6W77 - chains A and H of the 18 polymer chains in the assembly; structure by electron microscopy, 3.60 A resolution.

== Chain A ==
Molecule: 1542-nt RNA strand
Organism: Escherichia coli (strain K12)
Sequence (1542 nucleotides; row label = number of the first residue in the row):
     1 AAAUUGAAGAGUUUGAUCAUGGCUCAGAUUGAACGCUGGCGGCAGGCCUA
    51 ACACAUGCAAGUCGAACGGUAACAGGAAGAAGCUUGCUUCUUUGCUGACG
   101 AGUGGCGGACGGGUGAGUAAUGUCUGGGAAACUGCCUGAUGGAGGGGGAU
   151 AACUACUGGAAACGGUAGCUAAUACCGCAUAACGUCGCAAGACCAAAGAG
   201 GGGGACCUUCGGGCCUCUUGCCAUCGGAUGUGCCCAGAUGGGAUUAGCUA
   251 GUAGGUGGGGUAACGGCUCACCUAGGCGACGAUCCCUAGCUGGUCUGAGA
   301 GGAUGACCAGCCACACUGGAACUGAGACACGGUCCAGACUCCUACGGGAG
   351 GCAGCAGUGGGGAAUAUUGCACAAUGGGCGCAAGCCUGAUGCAGCCAUGC
   401 CGCGUGUAUGAAGAAGGCCUUCGGGUUGUAAAGUACUUUCAGCGGGGAGG
   451 AAGGGAGUAAAGUUAAUACCUUUGCUCAUUGACGUUACCCGCAGAAGAAG
   501 CACCGGCUAACUCCGUGCCAGCAGCCGCGGUAAUACGGAGGGUGCAAGCG
   551 UUAAUCGGAAUUACUGGGCGUAAAGCGCACGCAGGCGGUUUGUUAAGUCA
   601 GAUGUGAAAUCCCCGGGCUCAACCUGGGAACUGCAUCUGAUACUGGCAAG
   651 CUUGAGUCUCGUAGAGGGGGGUAGAAUUCCAGGUGUAGCGGUGAAAUGCG
   701 UAGAGAUCUGGAGGAAUACCGGUGGCGAAGGCGGCCCCCUGGACGAAGAC
   751 UGACGCUCAGGUGCGAAAGCGUGGGGAGCAAACAGGAUUAGAUACCCUGG
   801 UAGUCCACGCCGUAAACGAUGUCGACUUGGAGGUUGUGCCCUUGAGGCGU
   851 GGCUUCCGGAGCUAACGCGUUAAGUCGACCGCCUGGGGAGUACGGCCGCA
   901 AGGUUAAAACUCAAAUGAAUUGACGGGGGCCCGCACAAGCGGUGGAGCAU
   951 GUGGUUUAAUUCGAUGCAACGCGAAGAACCUUACCUGGUCUUGACAUCCA
  1001 CGGAAGUUUUCAGAGAUGAGAAUGUGCCUUCGGGAACCGUGAGACAGGUG
  1051 CUGCAUGGCUGUCGUCAGCUCGUGUUGUGAAAUGUUGGGUUAAGUCCCGC
  1101 AACGAGCGCAACCCUUAUCCUUUGUUGCCAGCGGUCCGGCCGGGAACUCA
  1151 AAGGAGACUGCCAGUGAUAAACUGGAGGAAGGUGGGGAUGACGUCAAGUC
  1201 AUCAUGGCCCUUACGACCAGGGCUACACACGUGCUACAAUGGCGCAUACA
  1251 AAGAGAAGCGACCUCGCGAGAGCAAGCGGACCUCAUAAAGUGCGUCGUAG
  1301 UCCGGAUUGGAGUCUGCAACUCGACUCCAUGAAGUCGGAAUCGCUAGUAA
  1351 UCGUGGAUCAGAAUGCCACGGUGAAUACGUUCCCGGGCCUUGUACACACC
  1401 GCCCGUCACACCAUGGGAGUGGGUUGCAAAAGAAGUAGGUAGCUUAACCU
  1451 UCGGGAGGGCGCUUACCACUUUGUGAUUCAUGACUGGGGUGAAGUCGUAA
  1501 CAAGGUAACCGUAGGGGAACCUGCGGUUGGAUCACCUCCUUA
Not modelled in the structure: 1391-1393, 1401-1407, 1494-1503, 1540-1542
From the paper describing this entry:
  - conformationally variable residues: U921 to G925, U1391 to A1396, C1397 to C1407, G1494 to A1503, U1532 to A1534

== Chain H ==
Protein: 30S ribosomal protein S8
Organism: Escherichia coli (strain K12)
UniProt: P0A7W7 (RS8_ECOLI); residues 1-130 here = UniProt positions 1-130
Chain sequence (130 residues; each row starts with the number of its first residue):
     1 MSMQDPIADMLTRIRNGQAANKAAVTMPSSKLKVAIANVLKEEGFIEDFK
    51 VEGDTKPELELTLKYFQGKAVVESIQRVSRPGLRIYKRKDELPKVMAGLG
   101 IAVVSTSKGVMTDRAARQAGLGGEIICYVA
Not modelled in the structure: 1

== Chain A / chain H interface ==
Contacting residue pairs (56):
  C586(A) - Gln4(H)  hydrogen bond to the sugar
  C586(A) - Pro81(H)  phosphate contact
  G587(A) - Pro81(H)  phosphate contact
  G587(A) - Arg84(H)  salt bridge to the phosphate
  U589(A) - Pro6(H)  phosphate contact
  U589(A) - Ser30(H)  hydrogen bond to the phosphate
  U590(A) - Lys31(H)  hydrogen bond to the phosphate
  G597(A) - Tyr86(H)  hydrogen bond to the base
  U598(A) - Tyr86(H)  phosphate contact
  C599(A) - Arg88(H)  phosphate contact
  C599(A) - Leu121(H)  sugar contact
  C599(A) - Gly122(H)  hydrogen bond to the sugar
  A600(A) - Arg88(H)  phosphate contact
  A600(A) - Lys89(H)  hydrogen bond to the phosphate
  A600(A) - Gly120(H)  sugar contact
  A600(A) - Leu121(H)  sugar contact
  G601(A) - Lys89(H)  salt bridge to the phosphate
  G633(A) - Arg88(H)  salt bridge to the phosphate
  A640(A) - Ser107(H)  hydrogen bond to the base
  A640(A) - Lys108(H)  hydrogen bond to the sugar
  U641(A) - Ser107(H)  sugar contact
  A642(A) - Ser105(H)  hydrogen bond to the sugar
  A642(A) - Thr106(H)  base contact
  A642(A) - Ser107(H)  base contact
  A642(A) - Gly109(H)  hydrogen bond to the sugar
  A642(A) - Val110(H)  sugar contact
  C643(A) - Leu32(H)  sugar contact
  C643(A) - Ser105(H)  sugar contact
  C643(A) - Glu124(H)  hydrogen bond to the sugar
  U652(A) - Lys56(H)  hydrogen bond to the phosphate
  U653(A) - Lys56(H)  salt bridge to the phosphate
  G755(A) - Ser2(H)  sugar contact
  G755(A) - Gln4(H)  base contact
  C756(A) - Gln4(H)  hydrogen bond to the base
  C823(A) - Ser2(H)  sugar contact
  G824(A) - Ser2(H)  sugar contact
  A825(A) - Met3(H)  sugar contact
  A825(A) - Arg13(H)  sugar contact
  C826(A) - Arg13(H)  sugar contact
  C826(A) - Asn16(H)  hydrogen bond to the base
  U827(A) - Lys22(H)  sugar contact
  U828(A) - Lys22(H)  salt bridge to the phosphate
  G874(A) - Asn16(H)  base contact
  U875(A) - Thr12(H)  base contact
  U875(A) - Arg15(H)  hydrogen bond to the sugar
  U875(A) - Asn16(H)  base contact
  C876(A) - Ala8(H)  sugar contact
  C876(A) - Thr12(H)  sugar contact
  C876(A) - Arg15(H)  phosphate contact
  G877(A) - Ser2(H)  base contact
  G877(A) - Asp5(H)  sugar contact
  G877(A) - Pro81(H)  phosphate contact
  A878(A) - Gln4(H)  hydrogen bond to the sugar
  A878(A) - Arg80(H)  salt bridge to the phosphate
  A878(A) - Pro81(H)  phosphate contact
  A878(A) - Gly82(H)  hydrogen bond to the phosphate
Interface residues without a listed pair, chain A (34 interface residues in all): G588, U632, U644, G654, C879
Interface residues without a listed pair, chain H (36 interface residues in all): Asp9, Ala20, Lys87, Gly123

== In short ==
34 residues of chain A and 36 residues of chain H are in contact, with 17 hydrogen bonds and 6 salt bridges.
Polar contacts include G597(A)-Tyr86(H), A640(A)-Ser107(H) and C756(A)-Gln4(H). From the paper: conformational
variability at U921(A), U1391(A) and C1397(A) among others.
Chain A is a 1542-nt RNA strand and chain H is 30S ribosomal protein S8, both from Escherichia coli (strain
K12); the structure, 30S-Inactivated-high-Mg2+ Class A, was determined by electron microscopy, deposited
together with 6W6K, 6W7M, 6W7N and 6W7W.
